PDB entry 4GX2 | X-ray diffraction, 3.20 A resolution | chains A and B

Chain A (and B):
Name: TrkA domain protein
Source organism: Geobacter sulfurreducens
Notes: chain B of this document is another copy of the same molecule, construct and numbering; everything in this record applies to it too
UniProt: Q74FS9 (Q74FS9_GEOSL); residues 9-564 here = UniProt positions 9-564
Sequence (565 residues; row label = number of the first residue in the row):
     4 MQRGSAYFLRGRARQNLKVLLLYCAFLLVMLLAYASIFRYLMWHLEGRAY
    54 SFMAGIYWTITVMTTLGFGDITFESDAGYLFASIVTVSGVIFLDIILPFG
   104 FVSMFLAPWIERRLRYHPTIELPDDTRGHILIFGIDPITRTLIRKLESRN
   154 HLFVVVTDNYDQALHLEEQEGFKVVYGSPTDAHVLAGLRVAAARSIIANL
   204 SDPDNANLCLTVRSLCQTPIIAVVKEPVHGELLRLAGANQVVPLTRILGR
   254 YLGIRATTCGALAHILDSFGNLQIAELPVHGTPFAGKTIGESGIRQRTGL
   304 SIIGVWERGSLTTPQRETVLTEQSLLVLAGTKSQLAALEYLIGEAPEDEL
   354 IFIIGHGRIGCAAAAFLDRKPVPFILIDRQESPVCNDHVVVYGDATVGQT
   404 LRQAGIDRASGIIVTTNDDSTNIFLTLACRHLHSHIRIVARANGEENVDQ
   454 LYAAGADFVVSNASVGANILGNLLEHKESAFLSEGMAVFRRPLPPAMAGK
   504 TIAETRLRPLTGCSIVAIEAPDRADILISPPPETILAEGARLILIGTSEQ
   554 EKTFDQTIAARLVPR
Disordered / not traced: 4-17, 262-349, 481-568 (chain B: 4-16, 565-568)
Construct notes: expression tag (4-8, 565-568); engineered mutation A52 (Glu in Q74FS9), E77 (Gln in Q74FS9), D97 (Leu in Q74FS9)
Bound ions: K+ site 1: T68, L69 (shared with T68(B), L69(B) of chain B); K+ site 2: T68 (shared with T68(B) of chain B); K+ site 3: L69, G70 (shared with L69(B), G70(B) of chain B); K+ site 4: G70, F71 (shared with G70(B), F71(B) of chain B); Zn2+: H359, C364, C388, H391; Ca2+: E449 (shared with T183(B), N210(B), T214(B) of chain B)
Small-molecule neighbours: NAD (nicotinamide-adenine-dinucleotide): V226, V227, K228, E229, P230, V245, P246, L247, T248, R249, G358, H359, G360, R361, I362, G363, D381, R382, Q383, D397, A398, T399, T418, T419, N420, T424, R444

Interface between chain A and chain B:
Residue-residue contacts (61):
  S54(A) - D79(B)  hydrogen bond
  M56(A) - D79(B)
  M56(A) - Y82(B)
  M56(A) - L83(B)  hydrophobic
  A57(A) - Y82(B)  hydrophobic
  Y60(A) - Y82(B)
  Y60(A) - A85(B)  hydrophobic
  Y60(A) - S86(B)
  I63(A) - S86(B)
  I63(A) - T89(B)
  T67(A) - T68(B)
  T67(A) - T89(B)
  T67(A) - V93(B)
  T68(A) - T68(B)
  L69(A) - T68(B)
  L69(A) - L69(B)
  L69(A) - G70(B)
  L69(A) - T89(B)
  G70(A) - G70(B)
  F71(A) - V65(B)  hydrophobic
  F71(A) - G70(B)
  F71(A) - F71(B)
  F71(A) - G72(B)
  F71(A) - T75(B)
  D73(A) - T75(B)
  I74(A) - Y82(B)
  L100(A) - I98(B)  hydrophobic
  F104(A) - F102(B)  hydrophobic
  F104(A) - V105(B)  hydrophobic
  W112(A) - I113(B)  hydrophobic
  W112(A) - E114(B)  hydrogen bond
  R116(A) - E114(B)
  R116(A) - R118(B)
  L117(A) - I113(B)  hydrophobic
  L117(A) - E114(B)
  Y119(A) - R118(B)
  L167(A) - R118(B)
  H168(A) - Y163(B)
  T399(A) - H232(B)
  V400(A) - P386(B)
  V400(A) - V387(B)
  S423(A) - P206(B)
  S423(A) - D207(B)  hydrogen bond
  S423(A) - N210(B)  hydrogen bond
  I426(A) - N210(B)
  I426(A) - L213(B)  hydrophobic
  F427(A) - D205(B)
  F427(A) - P206(B)  hydrophobic
  F427(A) - A209(B)  hydrophobic
  F427(A) - H232(B)
  F427(A) - L235(B)  hydrophobic
  L430(A) - A209(B)  hydrophobic
  L430(A) - L235(B)
  A431(A) - L235(B)  hydrophobic
  H434(A) - E234(B)  salt bridge
  H434(A) - L235(B)
  H434(A) - L238(B)
  N450(A) - N210(B)  hydrogen bond
  Q453(A) - L213(B)
  Q453(A) - T214(B)
  Q453(A) - S217(B)
Interface residues without a listed pair, chain A (38 interface residues in all): F108, R118, E171, Q402, T424, E449, A456, A457
Interface residues without a listed pair, chain B (46 interface residues in all): W61, T64, F76, V90, A110, Y179, T183, D184, L236, A239, D390

Overview:
38 residues of chain A and 46 residues of chain B are in contact; the contacts include 5 hydrogen bonds and 1
salt bridge. Polar pairs include H434(A)-E234(B), S54(A)-D79(B) and W112(A)-E114(B). Ligands of chain A: NAD.
T68(A) and L69(A) coordinate K+ site 1.
Chain A and chain B are both TrkA domain protein (Geobacter sulfurreducens); the structure, GsuK channel bound
to NAD, was determined by X-ray diffraction together with 4GVL, 4GX0, 4GX1 and 4GX5 from the same study.
